Entry 5JAI (X-ray diffraction, 1.90 A resolution); this record covers chain A.

[Chain A]
Molecule: Enoyl-[acyl-carrier-protein] reductase [NADH]
Organism: Yersinia pestis
Notes: EC 1.3.1.9
Reference sequence: Q8Z9U1 (FABV_YERPE); residue numbers follow UniProt; this construct covers 1-399
Sequence (406 residues; numbered -6 to 399; the number before each row is that of its first residue; numbers below 1 keep their minus sign (Arg-6 is residue -6)):
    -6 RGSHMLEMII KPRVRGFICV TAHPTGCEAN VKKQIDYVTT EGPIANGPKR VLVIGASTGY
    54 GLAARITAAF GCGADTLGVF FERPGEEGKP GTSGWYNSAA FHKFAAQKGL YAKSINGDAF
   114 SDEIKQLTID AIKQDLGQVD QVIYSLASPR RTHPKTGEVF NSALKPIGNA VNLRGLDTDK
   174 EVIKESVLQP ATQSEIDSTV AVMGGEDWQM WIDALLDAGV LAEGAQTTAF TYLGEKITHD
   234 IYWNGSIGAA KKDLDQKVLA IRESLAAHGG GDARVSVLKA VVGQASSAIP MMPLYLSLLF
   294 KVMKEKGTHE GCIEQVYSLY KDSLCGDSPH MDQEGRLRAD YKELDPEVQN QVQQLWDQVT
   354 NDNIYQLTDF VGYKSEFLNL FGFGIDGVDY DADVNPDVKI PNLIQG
Unresolved in the structure: -6
Construct notes: expression tag (-6 to 0); engineered mutation Gly276 (Thr in Q8Z9U1)
Residues lining bound ligands: NADH (NAI; 1,4-dihydronicotinamide adenine dinucleotide): Gly48, Ala49, Ser50, Thr51, Gly52, Tyr53, Phe73, Phe74, Glu75, Gly110, Asp111, Ala112, Phe113, Ser138, Leu139, Ala140, Ser141, Met196, Phe223, Thr224, Tyr225, Tyr235, Lys244, Leu271, Lys272, Ala273, Val274, Gln277

[Summary]
Chain A binds NADH.
Chain A is Enoyl-[acyl-carrier-protein] reductase [NADH] (Yersinia pestis); the structure, Yersinia pestis
FabV variant T276G, was determined by X-ray diffraction together with 5G2O, 5JAM, 5JAQ, 4BKQ and 4BKR from the
same study.
